Entry 1L7T (X-ray diffraction, 2.10 A resolution); this record covers chains L and H.

# Chain L
Molecule: anti-testosterone (light chain)
Source organism: Mus musculus
Notes: fragment: fab77 fragment
Reference sequence: Q99M37 (Q99M37); residues 1-219 here correspond to UniProt positions 20-238 (UniProt number = residue number + 19)
Amino-acid sequence (219 residues; row label = number of the first residue in the row):
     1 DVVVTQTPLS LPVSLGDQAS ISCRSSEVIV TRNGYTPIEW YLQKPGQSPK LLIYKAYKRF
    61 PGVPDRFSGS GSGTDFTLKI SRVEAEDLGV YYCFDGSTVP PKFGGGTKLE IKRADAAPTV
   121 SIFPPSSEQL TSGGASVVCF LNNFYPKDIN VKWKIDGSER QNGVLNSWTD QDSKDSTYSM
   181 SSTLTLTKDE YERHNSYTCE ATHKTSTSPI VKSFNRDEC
Disulfide bonds: Cys-23/Cys-93, Cys-139/Cys-199

# Chain H
Molecule: anti-testosterone (heavy chain)
Source organism: Mus musculus
Notes: fragment: fab77 fragment
Reference sequence: P01869 (IGH1M_MOUSE); residues 119-221 here correspond to UniProt positions 1-103 (UniProt number = residue number - 118)
Amino-acid sequence (221 residues; each row starts with the number of its first residue):
     1 EVKLVESGGG LVKPGGSLKL SCAASGFTFS RYALSWVRQT ADKRLEWVAS IVSGGNTYYS
    61 GSVKGRFTIS RDIARNILYL QMSSLRSEDT AMYYCARAYY GYVGLVHWGQ GTLVTVSSAK
   121 TTPPSVYPLA PGSAAQTNSM VTLGCLVKGY FPEPVTVTWN SGSLSSGVHT FPAVLQSDLY
   181 TLSSSVTVPS STWPSETVTC NVAHPASSTK VDKKIVPRDC G
Disordered / not traced: 221
Disulfide bonds: Cys-22/Cys-95, Cys-145/Cys-200
Curated features (UniProtKB/Swiss-Prot):
  - region: Val-216 to Gly-221 (Hinge)

# Chain L / chain H interface
Cross-chain cystine bridges: Cys-219(L)/Cys-220(H)
Contacting residue pairs - 71 pairs, chain L then chain H:
  Tyr-35(L) / Val-103(H)
  Glu-39(L) / Gly-104(H)  hydrogen bond (side chain-backbone)
  Tyr-41(L) / Gly-104(H)
  Tyr-41(L) / Leu-105(H)  hydrogen bond (side chain-backbone)
  Gln-43(L) / Gln-39(H)  hydrogen bond
  Gln-43(L) / Tyr-94(H)
  Ser-48(L) / Tyr-94(H)
  Ser-48(L) / Gly-109(H)  hydrogen bond (side chain-backbone)
  Ser-48(L) / Gln-110(H)
  Pro-49(L) / Trp-108(H)
  Leu-51(L) / Leu-105(H)
  Leu-51(L) / Val-106(H)  hydrophobic
  Tyr-54(L) / Tyr-99(H)
  Tyr-54(L) / Tyr-100(H)
  Tyr-54(L) / Val-103(H)  hydrophobic
  Lys-55(L) / Tyr-100(H)
  Phe-60(L) / Tyr-99(H)  hydrophobic
  Phe-60(L) / Val-106(H)  hydrophobic
  Pro-61(L) / Tyr-99(H)
  Tyr-92(L) / Gln-39(H)  hydrogen bond
  Tyr-92(L) / Lys-43(H)  hydrogen bond (side chain-backbone)
  Tyr-92(L) / Leu-45(H)  hydrophobic
  Pro-100(L) / Trp-47(H)  hydrophobic
  Pro-100(L) / Ser-60(H)
  Pro-101(L) / Trp-47(H)
  Phe-103(L) / Val-37(H)  hydrophobic
  Phe-103(L) / Leu-45(H)
  Phe-103(L) / Trp-47(H)
  Gly-105(L) / Arg-44(H)
  Phe-123(L) / Leu-129(H)
  Phe-123(L) / Ala-130(H)
  Phe-123(L) / Thr-142(H)
  Pro-124(L) / Arg-218(H)  hydrogen bond (backbone-side chain)
  Pro-125(L) / Arg-218(H)  hydrogen bond (backbone-side chain)
  Ser-126(L) / Tyr-127(H)
  Ser-126(L) / Pro-128(H)
  Glu-128(L) / Pro-128(H)
  Glu-128(L) / Lys-213(H)  salt bridge
  Gln-129(L) / Tyr-127(H)
  Gln-129(L) / Lys-148(H)
  Ser-132(L) / Tyr-127(H)
  Ser-136(L) / Leu-146(H)
  Val-138(L) / Leu-129(H)  hydrophobic
  Phe-140(L) / Leu-129(H)  hydrophobic
  Phe-140(L) / Phe-171(H)  hydrophobic
  Phe-140(L) / Ser-185(H)
  Asn-142(L) / His-169(H)
  Asn-142(L) / Phe-171(H)
  Asn-142(L) / Ser-185(H)
  Asn-143(L) / His-169(H)  hydrogen bond
  Leu-165(L) / Gln-176(H)
  Asn-166(L) / Val-174(H)
  Ser-167(L) / Phe-171(H)
  Ser-167(L) / Pro-172(H)  hydrogen bond (side chain-backbone)
  Trp-168(L) / Pro-172(H)
  Thr-169(L) / Thr-170(H)
  Thr-169(L) / Phe-171(H)
  Asp-170(L) / Lys-43(H)  salt bridge
  Asp-172(L) / His-169(H)
  Lys-174(L) / Ser-165(H)  hydrogen bond (side chain-backbone)
  Lys-174(L) / Ser-166(H)
  Lys-174(L) / Gly-167(H)
  Ser-179(L) / His-169(H)  hydrogen bond
  Ser-179(L) / Phe-171(H)
  Met-180(L) / Phe-171(H)
  Ser-181(L) / Phe-171(H)
  Cys-219(L) / Gly-132(H)
  Cys-219(L) / Ser-133(H)
  Cys-219(L) / Arg-218(H)
  Cys-219(L) / Asp-219(H)
  Cys-219(L) / Cys-220(H)  disulfide
Other interface residues (no listed pair), chain L (45 interface residues in all): Gln-47, Phe-94, Val-99, Ser-121, Thr-185
Other interface residues (no listed pair), chain H (46 interface residues in all): Glu-46, Tyr-58, Tyr-59, Pro-131, Ser-183, Ser-184

# In short
Chain L and chain H form an interface of 45 and 46 residues respectively; the contacts include 1 disulfide
bond, 12 hydrogen bonds and 2 salt bridges. Polar pairs include Glu-128(L)/Lys-213(H), Asp-170(L)/Lys-43(H)
and Glu-39(L)/Gly-104(H).
Chain L is anti-testosterone (light chain) and chain H is anti-testosterone (heavy chain), both from Mus
musculus; the structure, Crystal Structure Analysis of the anti-testosterone Fab fragment, was determined by
X-ray diffraction, deposited together with 1VPO.
